Entry 6BDV (X-ray diffraction, 1.94 A resolution); this record covers chains A and B of the 3 polymer chains in the assembly.

Chain A:
Protein: Caspase-3 subunit p17
Source organism: Homo sapiens
Notes: EC 3.4.22.56
UniProt: P42574 (CASP3_HUMAN); residue numbers follow UniProt; this construct covers 1-175
Sequence (175 residues; row label = number of the first residue in the row):
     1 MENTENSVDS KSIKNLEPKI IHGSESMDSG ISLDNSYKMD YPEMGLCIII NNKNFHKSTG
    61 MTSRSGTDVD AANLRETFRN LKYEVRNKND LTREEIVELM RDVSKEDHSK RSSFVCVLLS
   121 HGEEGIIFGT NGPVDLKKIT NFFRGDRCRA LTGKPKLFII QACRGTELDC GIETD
Unresolved in the structure: 1-33, 175
Sequence notes: engineered mutation A150 (Ser in P42574)
UniProt features mapped onto this chain:
  - active site: H121, C163
  - modified residue: M1 (N-acetylmethionine), K11 (N6-acetyllysine), S26 (Phosphoserine), C163 (S-nitrosocysteine)
  - mutagenesis: D9 (D9A: In P3-D3A mutant; abolished cleavage and activation, leading to prevent thiol protease activity; when associated with A-28 and A-175), D28 (D28A: In P3-D3A mutant; abolished cleavage and activation, leading to prevent thiol protease activity; when associated with A-9 and A-175), D175 (D175A: In P3-D3A mutant; abolished cleavage and activation, leading to prevent thiol protease activity; when associated with A-9 and A-28)
What the authors report for this chain:
  - mutagenesis - S150A: decreased catalytic activity on pH 6
  - mutagenesis - S150A: decreased stability
  - mutagenesis - S150A: unchanged catalytic activity on pH 7.5
  - catalytic residues: H121, C163 (citing earlier work)
  - post-translational modification sites: T152, T174 (citing earlier work)
  - allosteric site: T152

Chain B:
Protein: Caspase-3 subunit p12
Source organism: Homo sapiens
Notes: EC 3.4.22.56; engineered mutation(s): S150A
UniProt: P42574 (CASP3_HUMAN); numbering as in UniProt (aligned over 176-277)
Sequence (102 residues; each row starts with the number of its first residue):
   176 SGVDDDMACH KIPVEADFLY AYSTAPGYYS WRNSKDGSWF IQSLCAMLKQ YADKLEFMHI
   236 LTRVNRKVAT EFESFSFDAT FHAKKQIPCI VSMLTKELYF YH
Unresolved in the structure: 176-184
UniProt features mapped onto this chain:
  - modified residue: R207 (Microbial infection: ADP-riboxanated arginine)
  - mutagenesis: R207 (R207A: Abolished ADP-riboxanation by C.violaceum CopC)
What the authors report for this chain:
  - post-translational modification sites: T245, S249 (proposed by the authors, not directly observed)

Interface between chain A and chain B:
Pairs across the interface (103; chain A residue first):
  N35(A) with K271(B); E272(B), hydrogen bond (backbone-backbone)
  S36(A) with K271(B); E272(B); Y274(B)
  Y37(A) with D192(B), hydrogen bond; L269(B); T270(B), hydrogen bond (side chain-backbone); K271(B); E272(B), hydrogen bond (backbone-backbone)
  M39(A) with L273(B), hydrophobic; Y274(B); H277(B)
  M44(A) with F275(B)
  R64(A) with R207(B)
  S65(A) with R207(B), hydrogen bond (backbone-side chain); N208(B); S209(B)
  G66(A) with N208(B); S209(B); G212(B)
  V69(A) with K210(B); D211(B)
  D70(A) with G212(B); S213(B), hydrogen bond; I216(B)
  N73(A) with C220(B)
  L74(A) with I216(B), hydrophobic; C220(B)
  T77(A) with C220(B), hydrogen bond; L223(B)
  F78(A) with L223(B), hydrophobic
  L81(A) with A227(B), hydrophobic
  Y83(A) with F275(B)
  L119(A) with I216(B), hydrophobic
  E124(A) with P201(B); G202(B), hydrogen bond (side chain-backbone)
  K137(A) with E190(B), salt bridge
  T140(A) with F193(B); Y195(B)
  F143(A) with F193(B)
  R144(A) with V189(B); F193(B)
  G145(A) with V189(B), hydrogen bond (backbone-backbone)
  D146(A) with V189(B)
  T152(A) with I187(B)
  G153(A) with D192(B)
  K154(A) with D192(B)
  P155(A) with D192(B); L273(B), hydrophobic
  K156(A) with D192(B), hydrogen bond (backbone-backbone); F193(B); L194(B), hydrogen bond (backbone-backbone)
  L157(A) with L194(B); F232(B), hydrophobic; L273(B), hydrophobic
  F158(A) with F193(B), hydrophobic; L194(B), hydrogen bond (backbone-backbone); Y195(B); A196(B), hydrogen bond (backbone-backbone)
  I159(A) with A196(B); F215(B), hydrophobic; L219(B), hydrophobic
  I160(A) with A196(B), hydrogen bond (backbone-backbone); Y197(B), hydrophobic; S198(B), hydrogen bond (backbone-backbone)
  Q161(A) with S198(B); S205(B), hydrogen bond; W206(B); S213(B), hydrogen bond; F215(B); I216(B)
  A162(A) with S198(B), hydrogen bond (backbone-side chain); T199(B); S205(B)
  C163(A) with Y203(B); Y204(B), hydrophobic; S205(B)
  R164(A) with Y197(B); T199(B), hydrogen bond (side chain-backbone); A200(B); P201(B); G202(B), hydrogen bond (backbone-backbone); Y203(B), hydrogen bond (backbone-backbone); C264(B)
  G165(A) with G202(B); Y203(B); Y204(B), hydrogen bond (backbone-backbone)
  T166(A) with G202(B), hydrogen bond (backbone-backbone); Y204(B)
  E167(A) with G202(B), hydrogen bond (backbone-backbone); Y203(B); Y204(B), hydrogen bond (backbone-backbone)
  L168(A) with Y203(B); Y204(B), hydrophobic; T255(B); F256(B), hydrophobic
  D169(A) with Y203(B); K259(B); K260(B), hydrogen bond (backbone-backbone)
  C170(A) with A258(B); K259(B)
  G171(A) with K260(B)
Other interface residues (no listed pair), chain A (49 interface residues in all): D34, D40, S63, T67, L136
Other interface residues (no listed pair), chain B (48 interface residues in all): A191, Q217

In short:
The interface between chain A and chain B involves 49 residues on one side and 48 on the other; the contacts
include 26 hydrogen bonds and 1 salt bridge. Polar contacts include K137(A)-E190(B), Y37(A)-D192(B) and
Y37(A)-T270(B). From the paper: catalytic residues H121(A) and C163(A); S150A of chain A reduces catalytic
activity on pH 6.
Chain A is Caspase-3 subunit p17 and chain B is Caspase-3 subunit p12, both from Homo sapiens; the structure,
Crystal structure of Caspase 3 S150A, was determined by X-ray diffraction together with 6BFJ, 6BFK, 6BFL,
6BFO, 6BG0, 6BG1 and 7 further entries from the same study.
